PDB entry 6NHR | X-ray diffraction, 2.10 A resolution | chains C and E of the 6 polymer chains in the assembly

[Chain C (and E)]
Name: Hemagglutinin HA1 chain
Organism: Influenza A virus (strain A/Hong Kong/1/1968 H3N2)
Notes: chain E of this document is another copy of the same molecule, construct and numbering; everything in this record applies to it too
UniProtKB: H9XC94 (H9XC94_I68A4); residues 11-329 here correspond to UniProt positions 27-345 (UniProt number = residue number + 16)
Sequence (321 residues; row label = number of the first residue in the row):
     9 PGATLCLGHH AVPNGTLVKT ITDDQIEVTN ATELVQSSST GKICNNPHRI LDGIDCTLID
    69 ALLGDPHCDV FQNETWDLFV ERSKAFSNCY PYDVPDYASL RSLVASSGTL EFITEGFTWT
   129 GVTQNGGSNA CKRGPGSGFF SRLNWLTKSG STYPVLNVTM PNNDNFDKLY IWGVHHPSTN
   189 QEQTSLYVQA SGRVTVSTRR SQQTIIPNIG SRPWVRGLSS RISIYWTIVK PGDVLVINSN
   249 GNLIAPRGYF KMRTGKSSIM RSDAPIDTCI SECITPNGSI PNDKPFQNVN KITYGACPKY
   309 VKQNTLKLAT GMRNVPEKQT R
Disordered / not traced: 326-329
Sequence notes: expression tag (9-10); variant Ser145 (Unk161 in H9XC94); conflict Leu226 (Met242 in H9XC94)
Cystine bridges: Cys52-Cys277, Cys64-Cys76, Cys97-Cys139, Cys281-Cys305
Covalent attachments: N-acetylglucosamine (NAG) linked to Asn38, Asn81, Asn285; glycan linked to Asn165

[Interface between chain C and chain E]
Contacting residue pairs - 24 pairs, chain C then chain E:
  Asn165(C) with Ser219(E)
  Arg201(C) with Ile217(E), hydrogen bond (side chain-backbone)
  Thr203(C) with Ile217(E); Arg220(E)
  Ser205(C) with Ser219(E); Arg220(E); Pro221(E)
  Thr206(C) with Pro221(E); Arg229(E)
  Arg207(C) with Pro221(E); Arg229(E), hydrogen bond (backbone-side chain)
  Arg208(C) with Asp101(E)
  Gln210(C) with Asp101(E), hydrogen bond; His184(E); Arg220(E), hydrogen bond; Ser231(E), hydrogen bond
  Thr212(C) with Asn216(E); Arg220(E), hydrogen bond
  Ile214(C) with Asn216(E)
  Val242(C) with Pro221(E)
  Val244(C) with Ser219(E); Pro221(E), hydrophobic
  Asn246(C) with Gly218(E); Ser219(E)
Interface residues without a listed pair, chain E (14 interface residues in all): Tyr100, Asn188, Trp222, Val223

[Overview]
13 residues of chain C face 14 of chain E across their interface; the contacts include 6 hydrogen bonds. Polar
pairs include Arg201(C)-Ile217(E), Arg207(C)-Arg229(E) and Gln210(C)-Asp101(E). Covalently linked
N-acetylglucosamine: at Asn38(C), Asn81(C) and Asn285(C).
Chain C and chain E are both Hemagglutinin HA1 chain (Influenza A virus (strain A/Hong Kong/1/1968 H3N2)); the
structure, Crystal structure of the A/Hong Kong/1/1968 (H3N2) influenza virus hemagglutinin HA2 I45F mutant,
was determined by X-ray diffraction together with 6NHP and 6NHQ from the same study.
